Entry 2IXJ (X-ray diffraction, 2.54 A resolution); this record covers chain A.

== Chain A ==
Protein: Dtdp-4-dehydrorhamnose 3,5-epimerase
From: Pseudomonas aeruginosa
Reference sequence: Q9HU21 (Q9HU21_PSEAE); residues 4-184 here correspond to UniProt positions 1-181 (UniProt number = residue number - 3)
Chain sequence (184 residues; numbered 1 to 184; the number before each row is that of its first residue):
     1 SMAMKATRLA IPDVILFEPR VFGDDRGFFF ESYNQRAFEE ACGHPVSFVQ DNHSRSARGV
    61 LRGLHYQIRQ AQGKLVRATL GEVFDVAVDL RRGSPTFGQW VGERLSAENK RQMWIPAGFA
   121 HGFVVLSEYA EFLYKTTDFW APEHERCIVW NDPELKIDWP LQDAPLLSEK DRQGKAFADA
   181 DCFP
Ligand contacts: s,r meso-tartaric acid (SRT): R62, H65, K74, H121, F123, Y134, W140, E145
UniProt features mapped onto this chain:
  - active site: H65 (Proton acceptor), Y134 (Proton donor)
  - binding site (substrate): R26, E31, Q50 to N52, R62, K74, H121, E145, K170
  - site: W140 (Participates in a stacking interaction with the thymidine ring of dTDP-4-oxo-6-deoxyglucose)
From the paper describing this entry:
  - mutagenesis - H65A: abolished catalytic activity
  - mutagenesis - K74A, Y134F: decreased catalytic activity

== Summary ==
Ligands of chain A: s,r meso-tartaric acid. Curated annotation (UniProt) lists active-site residues H65 and
Y134 and 10 substrate-binding residues. From the paper: K74A and Y134F reduce catalytic activity; H65A
abolishes catalytic activity.
Chain A is Dtdp-4-dehydrorhamnose 3,5-epimerase (Pseudomonas aeruginosa); the structure, RmlC P aeruginosa
native, was determined by X-ray diffraction, deposited together with 2IXC, 2IXH, 2IXL, 2IXK and 2IXI.
